9DQY - chains B and I of the 9 polymer chains in the assembly; structure by electron microscopy, 2.80 A resolution.

Chain B:
Protein: Structural polyprotein
Source organism: Western equine encephalitis virus
UniProtKB: C7EPF4 (C7EPF4_WEEV); residues 1-401 here correspond to UniProt positions 320-720 (UniProt number = residue number + 319)
Sequence (401 residues; numbered 1 to 401; the number before each row is that of its first residue):
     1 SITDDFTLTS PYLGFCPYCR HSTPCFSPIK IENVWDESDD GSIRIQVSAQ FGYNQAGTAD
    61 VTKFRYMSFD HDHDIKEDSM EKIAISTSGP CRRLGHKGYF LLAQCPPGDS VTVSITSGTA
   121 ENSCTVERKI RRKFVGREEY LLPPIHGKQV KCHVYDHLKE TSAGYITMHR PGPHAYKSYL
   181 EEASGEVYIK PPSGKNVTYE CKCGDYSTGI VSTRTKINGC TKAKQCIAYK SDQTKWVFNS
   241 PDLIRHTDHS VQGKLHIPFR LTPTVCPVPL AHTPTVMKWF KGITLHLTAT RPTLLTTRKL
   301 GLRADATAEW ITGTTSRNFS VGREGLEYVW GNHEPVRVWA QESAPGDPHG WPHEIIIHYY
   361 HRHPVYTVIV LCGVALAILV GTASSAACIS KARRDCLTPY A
Disulfide bonds: Cys16-Cys124, Cys19-Cys25, Cys91-Cys105, Cys152-Cys266, Cys201-Cys226, Cys203-Cys220
Covalent attachments: N-acetylglucosamine (NAG) linked to Asn196, Asn318

Chain I:
Protein: Cadherin domain-containing protein
Source organism: Passer domesticus
UniProtKB: A0A8D2M0X8 (A0A8D2M0X8_ZONAL); residues 1-103 here correspond to UniProt positions 19-121 (UniProt number = residue number + 18)
Sequence (103 residues; each row starts with the number of its first residue):
     1 QLHYTVQEEQ EHGTFVGNIA EDLGLDITKL SARRFQTAPN SRSPYLELNL ETGVLYVNEK
    61 IDREQICKQS PSCLLHLEVF LENPLELFRV EIEVLDINDN PPS
Disordered / not traced: 68-72, 97-103
Disulfide bonds: Cys67-Cys73

How chain B and chain I interact:
Pairs across the interface - 13 pairs, chain B then chain I:
  Arg20(B) - Cys67(I)  hydrogen bond
  His21(B) - His76(I)  hydrogen bond
  Thr23(B) - Glu78(I)  hydrogen bond
  Thr23(B) - Arg89(I)  hydrogen bond
  Pro24(B) - Arg89(I)
  Cys25(B) - Glu91(I)
  Phe26(B) - Gln1(I)
  Phe69(B) - Glu93(I)
  Asp70(B) - Glu93(I)
  Thr119(B) - Cys73(I)
  Lys177(B) - Asp22(I)  salt bridge
  Lys222(B) - Glu21(I)  salt bridge
  Lys224(B) - Glu21(I)
Also at the interface, not in a pair above, chain B (15 interface residues in all): His71, Tyr176, Ser178
Also at the interface, not in a pair above, chain I (13 interface residues in all): His3, Thr5, Leu74

Summary:
Chain B and chain I form an interface of 15 and 13 residues respectively, with 4 hydrogen bonds and 2 salt
bridges. Polar pairs include Lys177(B)-Asp22(I), Lys222(B)-Glu21(I) and Arg20(B)-Cys67(I). N-acetylglucosamine
is covalently linked to Asn196(B) and Asn318(B).
Here chain B is Structural polyprotein (Western equine encephalitis virus) and chain I is Cadherin
domain-containing protein (Passer domesticus). Entry 9DQY (Structure of western equine encephalitis virus
Imperial 181 VLP in complex with house sparrow PCDH10 EC1) was determined by electron microscopy.
